Entry 8UDV (X-ray diffraction, 2.35 A resolution); this record covers chain A.

Chain A:
Molecule: Fibroblast growth factor receptor 3
From: Homo sapiens
Notes: EC 2.7.10.1; fragment: kinase domain
UniProtKB: P22607 (FGFR3_HUMAN); aligned to UniProt positions 455-756 over residues 455-756
Chain sequence (297 residues; each row starts with the number of its first residue; note: 12 numbers in that range are skipped by the numbering (no residue carries them; nothing is unmodelled there)):
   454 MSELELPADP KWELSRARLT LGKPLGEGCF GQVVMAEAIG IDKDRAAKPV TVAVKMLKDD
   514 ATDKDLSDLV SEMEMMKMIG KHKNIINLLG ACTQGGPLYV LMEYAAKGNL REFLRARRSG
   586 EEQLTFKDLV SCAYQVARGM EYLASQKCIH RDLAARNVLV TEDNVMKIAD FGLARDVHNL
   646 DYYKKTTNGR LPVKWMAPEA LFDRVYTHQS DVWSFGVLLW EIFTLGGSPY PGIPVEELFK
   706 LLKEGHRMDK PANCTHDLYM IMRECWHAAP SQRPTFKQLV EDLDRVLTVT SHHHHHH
Disordered / not traced: 454-457, 641-647, 756-762
Differences from the reference sequence: initiating methionine (454); engineered mutation Met-555 (Val in P22607); conflict Ser-572 (Pro584 in P22607), Gly-573 (Pro585 in P22607); expression tag (757-762)
Covalently attached groups: compound WIQ linked to Cys-482
Small-molecule neighbours: WIQ (3-[(6-chloro-1-cyclopropyl-1H-benzimidazol-5-yl)ethynyl]-1-[(3S,5S)-5-(methoxymethyl)-1-(prop-2-enoyl)pyrrolidin-3-yl]-5-(methylamino)-1H-pyrazole-4-carboxamide): Leu-478, Gly-479, Glu-480, Gly-481, Phe-483, Val-486, Ala-506, Val-507, Lys-508, Glu-525, Met-529, Ile-539, Met-555, Glu-556, Tyr-557, Ala-558, Gly-561, Asn-562, Glu-565, Leu-624, Ala-634, Asp-635, Phe-636, Leu-638

In short:
Compound WIQ is covalently linked to Cys-482.
Chain A is Fibroblast growth factor receptor 3 (Homo sapiens); the structure, The X-RAY co-crystal structure
of human FGFR3 V555M and Compound 17, was determined by X-ray diffraction (same publication as 8UDT and 8UDU).
